Entry 9G9E (electron microscopy, 2.87 A resolution); this record covers chains G and R of the 9 polymer chains in the assembly.

Chain G:
Name: CRISPR system Cms protein Csm4
Organism: Enterococcus italicus DSM 15952
UniProtKB: E6LHV4 (CSM4_ENTI1); residue numbers follow UniProt; this construct covers 1-307
Amino-acid sequence (307 residues; row label = number of the first residue in the row):
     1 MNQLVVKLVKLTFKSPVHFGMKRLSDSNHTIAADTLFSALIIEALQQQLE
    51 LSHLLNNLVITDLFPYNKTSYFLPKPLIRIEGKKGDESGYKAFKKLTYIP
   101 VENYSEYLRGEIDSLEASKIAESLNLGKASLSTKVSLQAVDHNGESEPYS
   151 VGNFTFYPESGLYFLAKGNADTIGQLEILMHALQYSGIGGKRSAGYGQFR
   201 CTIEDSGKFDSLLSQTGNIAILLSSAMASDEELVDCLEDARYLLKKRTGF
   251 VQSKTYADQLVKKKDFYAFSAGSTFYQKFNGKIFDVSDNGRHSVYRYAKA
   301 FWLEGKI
Disordered / not traced: 1-3

Chain R:
Molecule: 45-nt RNA strand
Organism: Enterococcus italicus DSM 15952
Sequence (45 nucleotides; each row starts with the number of its first residue; numbers below 1 keep their minus sign (A-7 is residue -7)):
    -7 ACGAGAACAUGCGCGACAUUCCGAAGAACGCUGAAGCGCUGGGGG
Disordered / not traced: 18-37

Chain G / chain R interface:
Residue-residue contacts (62):
  His18(G) - A-4(R)  salt bridge to the phosphate
  Gly20(G) - G-5(R)  sugar contact
  Gly20(G) - A-4(R)  phosphate contact
  Met21(G) - G-5(R)  base contact
  Lys22(G) - G-5(R)  hydrogen bond to the sugar
  Arg23(G) - G-5(R)  hydrogen bond to the sugar
  Leu24(G) - A-1(R)  base contact
  Thr35(G) - C-6(R)  base contact
  Thr35(G) - G-5(R)  hydrogen bond to the phosphate
  Ser38(G) - A-7(R)  phosphate contact
  Ser38(G) - C-6(R)  hydrogen bond to the sugar
  Ala39(G) - C-6(R)  base contact
  Ile41(G) - A-7(R)  phosphate contact
  Ile42(G) - A-7(R)  sugar contact
  Ile42(G) - C-6(R)  base contact
  Leu45(G) - A-7(R)  base contact
  Thr133(G) - A1(R)  base contact
  Lys134(G) - A1(R)  phosphate contact
  Val135(G) - A-1(R)  hydrogen bond to the sugar
  Val135(G) - C0(R)  sugar contact
  Val135(G) - A1(R)  hydrogen bond to the phosphate
  Ser136(G) - A-1(R)  sugar contact
  Ser136(G) - C0(R)  phosphate contact
  Leu137(G) - A-1(R)  phosphate contact
  Leu137(G) - C0(R)  hydrogen bond to the phosphate
  Leu137(G) - U2(R)  sugar contact
  Gln138(G) - A-2(R)  sugar contact
  Gln138(G) - A-1(R)  sugar contact
  Gln138(G) - C0(R)  hydrogen bond to the phosphate
  Pro148(G) - A1(R)  base contact
  Tyr149(G) - A-1(R)  stacking on the base
  Gly187(G) - C-6(R)  hydrogen bond to the base
  Ile188(G) - C-6(R)  base contact
  Gly189(G) - C-6(R)  hydrogen bond to the sugar
  Gly189(G) - A-4(R)  sugar contact
  Gly190(G) - A-4(R)  phosphate contact
  Gly190(G) - G-3(R)  phosphate contact
  Lys191(G) - G-3(R)  phosphate contact
  Lys191(G) - A-1(R)  hydrogen bond to the base
  Arg192(G) - C-6(R)  base contact
  Arg192(G) - G-3(R)  salt bridge to the phosphate
  Ser193(G) - A-2(R)  phosphate contact
  Thr248(G) - G-5(R)  hydrogen bond to the base
  Gly249(G) - G-5(R)  hydrogen bond to the base
  Phe250(G) - C-6(R)  phosphate contact
  Phe250(G) - G-5(R)  base contact
  Phe250(G) - A-4(R)  stacking on the base
  Val251(G) - A-7(R)  sugar contact
  Val251(G) - C-6(R)  phosphate contact
  Gln252(G) - A-7(R)  hydrogen bond to the sugar
  Gln252(G) - C-6(R)  hydrogen bond to the phosphate
  Gln252(G) - A-4(R)  hydrogen bond to the sugar
  Ser253(G) - A-7(R)  hydrogen bond to the base
  Leu260(G) - A-4(R)  base contact
  Leu260(G) - G-3(R)  base contact
  Lys262(G) - G-5(R)  hydrogen bond to the base
  Lys263(G) - C-6(R)  salt bridge to the phosphate
  Lys263(G) - G-5(R)  salt bridge to the phosphate
  His292(G) - A-7(R)  stacking on the base
  Ser293(G) - A-7(R)  base contact
  Tyr295(G) - A-7(R)  sugar contact
  Arg296(G) - G-5(R)  salt bridge to the phosphate
Also at the interface, not in a pair above, chain G (45 interface residues in all): Ser146, Leu183, Ser186, Lys254, Val294

In short:
45 residues of chain G face 10 of chain R across their interface; the contacts include 18 hydrogen bonds, 5
salt bridges and 3 aromatic stacking contacts. Polar contacts include Gly187(G)-C-6(R), Lys191(G)-A-1(R) and
Thr248(G)-G-5(R).
Chain G is CRISPR system Cms protein Csm4 and chain R is a 45-nt RNA strand, both from Enterococcus italicus
DSM 15952; the structure, CryoEM structure of Enterococcus italicus Csm-crRNA complex bound to AMPNPP, was
determined by electron microscopy (same publication as 9G9A, 9G9B, 9G9C, 9G9D, 9G9F, 9G9G and 4 further
entries).
